PDB entry 6C1T | X-ray diffraction, 1.84 A resolution | chains A and B of the 4 polymer chains in the assembly

== Chain A ==
Protein: Methyl-CpG-binding domain protein 2
From: Homo sapiens
UniProt: Q9UBB5 (MBD2_HUMAN); numbering as in UniProt (aligned over 143-220)
Sequence (79 residues; each row starts with the number of its first residue):
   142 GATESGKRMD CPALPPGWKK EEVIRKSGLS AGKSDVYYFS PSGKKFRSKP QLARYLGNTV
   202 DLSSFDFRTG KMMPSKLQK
Not modelled in the structure: 142-147, 216-220
Differences from the reference sequence: expression tag (142)
Curated features (UniProtKB/Swiss-Prot):
  - modified residue: Ser181 (Phosphoserine)
Reported in the primary citation:
  - binding site for the 12-nt DNA strand (chain B): Arg166, Arg188
  - conformationally variable residues (side-chain flip): Arg188
  - mutagenesis - R166A, R188A (about 4-fold): decreased binding to mCA

== Chain B ==
Molecule: 12-nt DNA strand
Sequence (12 nucleotides; numbered 1 to 12; the number before each row is that of its first residue):
     1 GCCTACACTC CG
Modified positions: 5CM (5-methyl-2'-deoxy-cytidine-5'-monophosphate) at position 6

== Interface between chain A and chain B ==
Residue-residue contacts - 7 pairs, chain A then chain B:
  Arg188(A) with 5CM_6(B), base contact; DA7(B), base contact
  Ser189(A) with DA5(B), sugar contact; 5CM_6(B), hydrogen bond to the phosphate
  Lys190(A) with DA5(B), hydrogen bond to the phosphate
  Pro191(A) with DA5(B), phosphate contact
  Arg209(A) with DT4(B), salt bridge to the phosphate
Interface residues without a listed pair, chain A (7 interface residues in all): Arg166, Gln192

== Summary ==
7 residues of chain A and 4 residues of chain B are in contact, with 2 hydrogen bonds and 1 salt bridge. Polar
pairs include Ser189(A)-5CM_6(B), Lys190(A)-DA5(B) and Arg209(A)-DT4(B). From the paper: a binding site for
the 12-nt DNA strand (chain B) at Arg166(A) and Arg188(A); R166A and R188A of chain A reduce binding to mCA.
Here chain A is Methyl-CpG-binding domain protein 2 (Homo sapiens) and chain B is a 12-nt DNA strand. Entry
6C1T (MBD2 in complex with a partially methylated DNA) was determined by X-ray diffraction (same publication
as 6CNP, 6CNQ, 6C1A, 6C1U and 6C1V).
